1D0K - chain A; structure by X-ray diffraction, 2.02 A resolution.

# Chain A
Name: 35KD soluble lytic transglycosylase
From: Escherichia coli
UniProtKB: P41052 (MLTB_ECOLI); residue numbers follow UniProt; this construct covers 40-361
Amino-acid sequence (322 residues; each row starts with the number of its first residue):
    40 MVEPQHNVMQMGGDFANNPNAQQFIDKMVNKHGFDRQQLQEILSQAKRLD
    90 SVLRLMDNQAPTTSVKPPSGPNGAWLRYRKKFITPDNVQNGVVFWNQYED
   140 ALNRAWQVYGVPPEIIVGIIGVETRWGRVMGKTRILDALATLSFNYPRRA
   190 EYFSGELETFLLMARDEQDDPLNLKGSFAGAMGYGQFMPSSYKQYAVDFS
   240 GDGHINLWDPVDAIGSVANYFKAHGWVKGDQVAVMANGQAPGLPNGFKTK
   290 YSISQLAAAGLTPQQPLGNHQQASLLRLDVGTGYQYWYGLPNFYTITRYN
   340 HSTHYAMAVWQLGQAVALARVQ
Unresolved in the structure: 101-108
Construct notes: engineered mutation Met-40 (Leu in P41052), Val-41 (Leu in P41052)
Curated features (UniProtKB/Swiss-Prot):
  - active site: Glu-162
Metal / ion sites: Ca2+: Asp-237, Ser-239, Asp-241, His-243, Asp-251
Ligand contacts:
  - alanine / N-acetyl-beta-muramic acid / D-glutamic acid / N-acetylglucosamine, molecule 1: Met-95, Gln-98, Pro-100, Glu-162, Arg-187, Arg-188, Tyr-191, Phe-192, Ala-218, Gly-224, Gln-225, Phe-226, Met-227, Ser-230, Tyr-259, Arg-337, Tyr-338, Asn-339, His-340, Tyr-344
  - alanine / N-acetyl-beta-muramic acid / D-glutamic acid / N-acetylglucosamine, molecule 2: Tyr-117, Lys-120, Phe-121, Gly-160, Val-161, Glu-162, Thr-163, Arg-164, Val-168, Met-169, Gly-170, Gln-225, Asn-339, His-343, Tyr-344
From the paper describing this entry:
  - binding site for N-acetylglucosamine: Glu-162, Phe-226, Met-227, Ser-230, Tyr-259, Tyr-338, Asn-339
  - binding site for N-acetyl-beta-muramic acid: Gln-98, Glu-162, Arg-188, Gln-207, Ser-216, Tyr-338
  - binding site for D-glutamic acid: Pro-100, Arg-187, His-343
  - conformationally variable residues (order/disorder transition): Ala-99 to Pro-100
  - binding site for alanine: Tyr-117, Lys-120, Phe-121
  - contacts within the chain: Ile-158/Glu-162 (hydrophobic contact), Glu-162/Gln-225 (hydrophobic contact), Glu-162/Tyr-338 (hydrophobic contact), Glu-162/Tyr-344 (hydrophobic contact)
  - catalytic residues: Glu-162
  - mutagenesis - E162Q: abolished catalytic activity (citing earlier work)
  - catalytic residues: Ser-216, Asn-339 (proposed by the authors, not directly observed)
  - Ca2+ coordination: Asp-237 to Asn-245

# Overview
Chain A binds alanine / N-acetyl-beta-muramic acid / D-glutamic acid / N-acetylglucosamine. Asp-237, Ser-239,
Asp-241, His-243 and Asp-251 form the Ca2+ site. UniProt lists active-site residue Glu-162. The paper reports
catalytic residues Glu-162, Ser-216 and Asn-339; E162Q abolishes catalytic activity.
Chain A is 35KD soluble lytic transglycosylase (Escherichia coli); the structure, The escherichia coli lytic
transglycosylase SLT35 in complex with two murodipeptides (glcnac-murnac-L-ala-D-glu), was determined by X-ray
diffraction (same publication as 1D0L and 1D0M).
